PDB entry 6VQ9 | electron microscopy, 3.60 A resolution | chains E and H of the 16 polymer chains in the assembly

# Chain E
Molecule: V-type proton ATPase subunit B, brain isoform
Source organism: Rattus norvegicus
Reference sequence: P62815 (VATB2_RAT); residue numbers follow UniProt; this construct covers 1-511
Sequence (511 residues; each row starts with the number of its first residue):
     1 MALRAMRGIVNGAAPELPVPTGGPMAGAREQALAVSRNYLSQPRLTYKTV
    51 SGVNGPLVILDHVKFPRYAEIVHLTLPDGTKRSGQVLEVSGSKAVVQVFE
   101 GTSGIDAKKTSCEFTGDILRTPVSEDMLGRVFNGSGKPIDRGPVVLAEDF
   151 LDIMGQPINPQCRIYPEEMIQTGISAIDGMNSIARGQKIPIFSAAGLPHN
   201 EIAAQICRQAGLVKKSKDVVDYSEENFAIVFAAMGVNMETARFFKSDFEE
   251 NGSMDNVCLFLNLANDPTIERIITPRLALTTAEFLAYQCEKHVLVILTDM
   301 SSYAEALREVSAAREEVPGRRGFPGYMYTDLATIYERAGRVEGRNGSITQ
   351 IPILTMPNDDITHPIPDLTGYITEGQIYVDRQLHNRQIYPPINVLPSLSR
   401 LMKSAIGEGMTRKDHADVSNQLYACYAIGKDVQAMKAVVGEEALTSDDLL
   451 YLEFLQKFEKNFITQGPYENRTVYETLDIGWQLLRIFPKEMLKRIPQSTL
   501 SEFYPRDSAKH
Not modelled in the structure: 1-38, 216-224, 507-511
UniProt features mapped onto this chain:
  - binding site (ATP): Arg-400

# Chain H
Molecule: ATPase H+-transporting V1 subunit D
Source organism: Rattus norvegicus
Reference sequence: Q6P503 (Q6P503_RAT); residues 1-247 here = UniProt positions 1-247
Sequence (247 residues; each row starts with the number of its first residue):
     1 MSGKDRIEIFPSRMAQTIMKARLKGAQTGRNLLKKKSDALTLRFRQILKK
    51 IIETKMLMGEVMREAAFSLAEAKFTAGDFSTTVIQNVNKAQVKIRAKKDN
   101 VAGVTLPVFEHYHEGTDSYELTGLARGGEQLAKLKRNYAKAVELLVELAS
   151 LQTSFVTLDEAIKITNRRVNAIEHVIIPRIERTLAYIITELDEREREEFY
   201 RLKKIQEKKKIIKEKSEKDLERRRAAGEVMEPANLLAEEKDEDLLFE
Not modelled in the structure: 1-3, 49-153, 218-247

# How chain E and chain H interact
Residue-residue contacts (15):
  Lys-93(E) / Glu-217(H)  salt bridge
  Glu-315(E) / Gln-206(H)  hydrogen bond
  Glu-315(E) / Lys-209(H)  salt bridge
  Glu-315(E) / Lys-213(H)  salt bridge
  Val-317(E) / Phe-199(H)  hydrophobic
  Pro-318(E) / Phe-199(H)
  Arg-320(E) / Glu-195(H)  salt bridge
  Arg-321(E) / Asp-192(H)  salt bridge
  Arg-321(E) / Glu-195(H)  salt bridge
  Asn-358(E) / Thr-17(H)  hydrogen bond
  Asp-360(E) / Lys-20(H)  salt bridge
  Asp-431(E) / Lys-35(H)  salt bridge
  Ala-434(E) / Leu-32(H)
  Val-438(E) / Lys-36(H)
  Val-439(E) / Ala-39(H)  hydrophobic
Other interface residues (no listed pair), chain E (16 interface residues in all): Gly-319, Gly-322, Thr-362, Met-435
Other interface residues (no listed pair), chain H (16 interface residues in all): Arg-13, Leu-202, Lys-203

# In short
Chain E and chain H each contribute 16 residues to their interface, with 2 hydrogen bonds and 8 salt bridges.
Polar pairs include Lys-93(E)/Glu-217(H), Glu-315(E)/Lys-209(H) and Glu-315(E)/Lys-213(H). From UniProt:
ATP-binding residue Arg-400(E) on chain E.
Chain E is V-type proton ATPase subunit B, brain isoform and chain H is ATPase H+-transporting V1 subunit D,
both from Rattus norvegicus; the structure, Mammalian V-ATPase from rat brain soluble V1 region rotational
state 1 with SidK and ADP (from ..., was determined by electron microscopy (same publication as 6VQA, 6VQB,
6VQI, 6VQJ and 6VQK).
